Entry 4LF8 (X-ray diffraction, 3.15 A resolution); this record covers chains A and D of the 21 polymer chains in the assembly.

Chain A:
Molecule: 16S rRNA
From: Thermus thermophilus
Sequence (1522 nucleotides; each row starts with the number of its first residue; note: 42 numbers in that range are skipped by the numbering (no residue carries them; nothing is unmodelled there); a row labelled like 190A-190L holds insertion residues (190A, then the next letters in order); numbering starts at 0):
     0 UUUGUUGGAG AGUUUGAUCC UGGCUCAGGG UGAACGCUGG CGGCGUGCCU AAGACAUGCA
    60 AGUCGUGCGG G
    73 CCGCGGGGUU UU
    88 ACUCCG
    95 UGGUC
   101 AGCGGCGGAC GGGUGAGUAA CGCGUGGGU
  129A G
   130 ACCUACCCGG AAGAGGGGGA CAACCCGGGG AAACUCGGGC UAAUCCCCCA UGUGGACCCG
   190 C
190A-190L CCCUUGGGGUGU
   191 GUCCAAAGGG CUUU
   216 GCCCGCUUCC GGAUGGGCCC GCGUCCCAUC AGCUAGUUGG UGGGGUAAUG GCCCACCAAG
   276 GCGACGACGG GUAGCCGGUC UGAGAGGAUG GCCGGCCACA GGGGCACUGA GACACGGGCC
   336 CCACUCCUAC GGGAGGCAGC AGUUAGGAAU CUUCCGCAAU GGGCGCAAGC CUGACGGAGC
   396 GACGCCGCUU GGAGGAAGAA GCCCUUCGGG GUGUAAACUC CUGAA
   442 CCCGGGACGA AACCCCCGAC GA
   474 GGGGACUGAC GGUACCGGG
   494 GUAAUAGCGC CGGCCAACUC CGUGCCAGCA GCCGCGGUAA UACGGAGGGC GCGAGCGUUA
   554 CCCGGAUUCA CUGGGCGUAA AGGGCGUGUA GGCGGCCUGG GGCGUCCCAU GUGAAAGACC
   614 ACGGCUCAAC CGUGGGGGAG CGUGGGAUAC GCUCAGGCUA GACGGUGGGA GAGGGUGGUG
   674 GAAUUCCCGG AGUAGCGGUG AAAUGCGCAG AUACCGGGAG GAACGCCGAU GGCGAAGGCA
   734 GCCACCUGGU CCACCCGUGA CGCUGAGGCG CGAAAGCGUG GGGAGCAAAC CGGAUUAGAU
   794 ACCCGGGUAG UCCACGCCCU AAACGAUGCG CGCUAGGUCU CUGGGUCU
   848 CCUGGGGGCC GAAGCUAACG CGUUAAGCGC GCCGCCUGGG GAGUACGGCC GCAAGGCUGA
   908 AACUCAAAGG AAUUGACGGG GGCCCGCACA AGCGGUGGAG CAUGUGGUUU AAUUCGAAGX
   968 AACGCGAAGA ACCUUACCAG GCCUUGACAU GCUAGG
 1003A G
  1004 AACCCGGGUG AAAGCCUGGG GUGCCCC
1030A-1030D GCGA
  1031 GGGGAGCCCU AGCACAGGUG CUGCAUGGCC GUCGUCAGCU CGUGCCGUGA GGUGUUGGGU
  1091 UAAGUCCCGC AACGAGCGCA ACCCCCGCCG UUAGUUGCCA GCGGUUCGGC CGGGCACUCU
  1151 AACGGGACUG CCCGCGAAA
  1171 GCGGGAGGAA GGAGGGGACG ACGUCUGGUC AGCAUGGCCC UUACGGCCUG GGCGACACAC
  1231 GUGCUACAAU GCCCACUACA AAGCGAUGCC ACCCGGCAAC GGGGAGCUAA UCGCAAAAAG
  1291 GUGGGCCCAG UUCGGAUUGG GGUCUGCAAC CCGACCCCAU GAAGCCGGAA UCGCUAGUAA
  1351 UCGCGGAUCA G
 1361A C
  1362 CAUGCCGCGG UGAAUACGUU CCCGGGCCUU GUACACACXG CCXGUXACGC CAUGGGAGCG
  1422 GGCUCUACCC GAAGUCGCCG GG
  1446 AGCCUACGGG
  1459 CAGGCGCCGA GGGUAGGGCC CGUGACUGGG GCGAAGUCGU AACAAGGUAG CUGUACCGGA
  1519 AGGUGCGGCU GGAUCCACUC CUUUCU
Not modelled in the structure: 0-4, 1534-1540
Modified positions: PSU (pseudouridine-5'-monophosphate) at position 516, 7MG (7N-methyl-8-hydroguanosine-5'-monophosphate) at position 527, M2G (N2-dimethylguanosine-5'-monophosphate) at position 966, 5MC (5-methylcytidine-5'-monophosphate) at position 967, 2MG (2N-methylguanosine-5'-monophosphate) at position 1207, 5MC (5-methylcytidine-5'-monophosphate) at position 1400, 4OC (4n,o2'-methylcytidine-5'-monophosphate) at position 1402, 5MC (5-methylcytidine-5'-monophosphate) at position 1404, 5MC (5-methylcytidine-5'-monophosphate) at position 1407, UR3 (3-methyluridine-5'-monophoshate) at position 1498, PSU (pseudouridine-5'-monophosphate) at position 1540, PSU (pseudouridine-5'-monophosphate) at position 1541
Sequence notes: conflict C1534 (A2157 in M26923.1), A1535 (C2158 in M26923.1)
Metal / ion sites: Mg2+ site 1 near U5 (its only coordinating residue here); Mg2+ site 2 near U12 (its only coordinating residue here); Mg2+ site 3: U12, A914; Mg2+ site 4 near G21 (its only coordinating residue here); Mg2+ site 5 near A53 (its only coordinating residue here); Mg2+ site 6 near G61 (its only coordinating residue here); Mg2+ site 7 near G107 (its only coordinating residue here); Mg2+ site 8 near G113 (its only coordinating residue here); Mg2+ site 9: G115, A116, G117, G289; Mg2+ site 10: A116, G117, G289; Mg2+ site 11: C121, G124, U125, G236; K+ site 1 near G167 (its only coordinating residue here); 81 more Mg2+ sites not listed; 6 more K+ sites not listed
Small-molecule neighbours:
  - paromomycin (PAR), molecule 1: U30, G31, C48, U49, U304, G306, C554, C555
  - paromomycin (PAR), molecule 2: G31, C47, C48, A50, A51, G52, A53, G113, U114, G115, A353, C355, A356, U358, U359, A360, G361, U365, C366
  - paromomycin (PAR), molecule 3: A119, A120, C121, G122, C123, G236, C237, G238, U239, C240, C241, C242, G281, A282, G284
  - paromomycin (PAR), molecule 4: G567, G568, C569, G570, G575, G821, C822, G874, C875, C877, C879, C880
  - paromomycin (PAR), molecule 5: G610, A611, C612, C613, A614, A622, C623, C624, G625, U626
  - paromomycin (PAR), molecule 6: G661, G662, A663, G664, G666, G667, C739, U740, G741, G742, U743
  - paromomycin (PAR), molecule 7: U669, G670, G671, U672, G673, G714, A715, A716, C717, C805, C806, A807
  - paromomycin (PAR), molecule 8: G1061, U1062, U1065, C1066, A1188, C1189, G1190
  - paromomycin (PAR), molecule 9: G1405, U1406, 5MC_1407, A1408, C1409, G1489, C1490, G1491, A1492, A1493, G1494, U1495, C1496

Chain D:
Name: ribosomal protein S4
From: Thermus thermophilus
UniProtKB: P80373 (RS4_THET8); residues 1-209 here = UniProt positions 1-209
Chain sequence (209 residues; row label = number of the first residue in the row):
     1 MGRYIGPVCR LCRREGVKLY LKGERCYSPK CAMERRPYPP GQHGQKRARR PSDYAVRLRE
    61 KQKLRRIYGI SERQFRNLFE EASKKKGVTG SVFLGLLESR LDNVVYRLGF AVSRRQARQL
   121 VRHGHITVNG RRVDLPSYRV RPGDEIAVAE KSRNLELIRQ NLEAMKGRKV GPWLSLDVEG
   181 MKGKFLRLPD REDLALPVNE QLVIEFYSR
Not modelled in the structure: 1
Metal / ion sites: Zn2+: Cys9, Cys12, Cys26, Cys31; Mg2+ near Gly87 (its only coordinating residue here)
UniProt features mapped onto this chain:
  - binding site (Zn(2+)): Cys9, Cys12, Cys26, Cys31

Interface between chain A and chain D:
Pairs across the interface (121; chain A residue first):
  A8(A) - Glu205(D)  hydrogen bond to the base
  A8(A) - Ser208(D)  hydrogen bond to the base
  A8(A) - Arg209(D)  base contact
  A26(A) - Arg209(D)  sugar contact
  G28(A) - Arg76(D)  salt bridge to the phosphate
  C400(A) - Arg73(D)  salt bridge to the phosphate
  C401(A) - Arg73(D)  salt bridge to the phosphate
  C401(A) - Asn77(D)  hydrogen bond to the phosphate
  G402(A) - Gln74(D)  hydrogen bond to the phosphate
  G402(A) - Leu135(D)  sugar contact
  G402(A) - Ser137(D)  hydrogen bond to the phosphate
  C403(A) - Gln74(D)  hydrogen bond to the phosphate
  C403(A) - Arg122(D)  hydrogen bond to the sugar
  C403(A) - Pro136(D)  phosphate contact
  C403(A) - Ser137(D)  hydrogen bond to the phosphate
  U404(A) - Gly2(D)  base contact
  U404(A) - Arg3(D)  phosphate contact
  U404(A) - Arg118(D)  salt bridge to the phosphate
  U404(A) - Arg122(D)  phosphate contact
  U405(A) - Gly2(D)  base contact
  U405(A) - Arg3(D)  salt bridge to the phosphate
  G406(A) - Arg3(D)  phosphate contact
  G406(A) - Ile5(D)  phosphate contact
  G406(A) - Gln119(D)  hydrogen bond to the sugar
  G407(A) - Arg3(D)  salt bridge to the phosphate
  G407(A) - Ile5(D)  phosphate contact
  G407(A) - Ser113(D)  phosphate contact
  G407(A) - Arg115(D)  salt bridge to the phosphate
  G407(A) - Gln116(D)  hydrogen bond to the sugar
  G407(A) - Gln119(D)  sugar contact
  A408(A) - Leu21(D)  phosphate contact
  A408(A) - Lys22(D)  phosphate contact
  A408(A) - Val112(D)  sugar contact
  A408(A) - Ser113(D)  hydrogen bond to the phosphate
  A408(A) - Arg115(D)  phosphate contact
  A408(A) - Gln116(D)  sugar contact
  G409(A) - Lys22(D)  phosphate contact
  G409(A) - Glu24(D)  phosphate contact
  G409(A) - Arg25(D)  phosphate contact
  G410(A) - Arg25(D)  salt bridge to the phosphate
  G410(A) - Lys30(D)  salt bridge to the phosphate
  A411(A) - Arg25(D)  salt bridge to the phosphate
  A411(A) - Lys30(D)  salt bridge to the phosphate
  A412(A) - Arg35(D)  salt bridge to the phosphate
  G413(A) - Arg35(D)  hydrogen bond to the base
  G413(A) - Arg36(D)  base contact
  G425(A) - Gln45(D)  hydrogen bond to the phosphate
  G426(A) - Arg36(D)  salt bridge to the phosphate
  G426(A) - Tyr38(D)  hydrogen bond to the phosphate
  G426(A) - Gly41(D)  sugar contact
  G426(A) - Gln42(D)  hydrogen bond to the sugar
  G426(A) - Gln45(D)  hydrogen bond to the phosphate
  U427(A) - Arg10(D)  hydrogen bond to the phosphate
  U427(A) - Arg13(D)  salt bridge to the phosphate
  U427(A) - Arg36(D)  salt bridge to the phosphate
  U427(A) - Pro40(D)  phosphate contact
  U427(A) - Gly41(D)  phosphate contact
  G428(A) - Pro7(D)  phosphate contact
  G428(A) - Arg10(D)  salt bridge to the phosphate
  G428(A) - Arg13(D)  phosphate contact
  G428(A) - Arg36(D)  hydrogen bond to the sugar
  U429(A) - Arg13(D)  salt bridge to the phosphate
  U429(A) - Lys22(D)  hydrogen bond to the phosphate
  U429(A) - Arg25(D)  sugar contact
  U429(A) - Ala32(D)  phosphate contact
  U429(A) - Arg36(D)  salt bridge to the phosphate
  A430(A) - Pro7(D)  phosphate contact
  A430(A) - Val8(D)  hydrogen bond to the phosphate
  A430(A) - Cys9(D)  hydrogen bond to the phosphate
  A430(A) - Lys22(D)  salt bridge to the phosphate
  C436(A) - Glu156(D)  sugar contact
  U437(A) - Gln119(D)  base contact
  U437(A) - His123(D)  hydrogen bond to the sugar
  U437(A) - His125(D)  hydrogen bond to the phosphate
  U437(A) - Leu155(D)  phosphate contact
  G438(A) - His123(D)  sugar contact
  G438(A) - His125(D)  phosphate contact
  C489(A) - Arg132(D)  salt bridge to the phosphate
  G490(A) - Arg132(D)  salt bridge to the phosphate
  A496(A) - Gln119(D)  base contact
  A496(A) - His123(D)  base contact
  C508(A) - Arg209(D)  salt bridge to the phosphate
  A509(A) - Ser52(D)  hydrogen bond to the phosphate
  A509(A) - Tyr54(D)  sugar contact
  A509(A) - Ala55(D)  sugar contact
  C511(A) - His43(D)  hydrogen bond to the sugar
  C511(A) - Arg49(D)  salt bridge to the phosphate
  U512(A) - Gln42(D)  hydrogen bond to the sugar
  U512(A) - His43(D)  sugar contact
  U512(A) - Lys46(D)  salt bridge to the phosphate
  U512(A) - Arg49(D)  salt bridge to the phosphate
  G540(A) - Gln42(D)  hydrogen bond to the base
  G541(A) - Gly41(D)  sugar contact
  G541(A) - Gln42(D)  hydrogen bond to the sugar
  G542(A) - Arg10(D)  salt bridge to the phosphate
  G542(A) - Arg14(D)  hydrogen bond to the phosphate
  G542(A) - Pro40(D)  phosphate contact
  G542(A) - Gly41(D)  sugar contact
  C543(A) - Arg10(D)  salt bridge to the phosphate
  C543(A) - Arg14(D)  salt bridge to the phosphate
  C543(A) - Arg59(D)  phosphate contact
  G544(A) - Arg59(D)  salt bridge to the phosphate
  G544(A) - Gln62(D)  hydrogen bond to the phosphate
  G544(A) - Arg66(D)  salt bridge to the phosphate
  C545(A) - Lys61(D)  salt bridge to the phosphate
  C545(A) - Gln62(D)  hydrogen bond to the phosphate
  C545(A) - Arg65(D)  salt bridge to the phosphate
  C545(A) - Glu72(D)  sugar contact
  G546(A) - Ser71(D)  phosphate contact
  G546(A) - Glu72(D)  hydrogen bond to the phosphate
  G546(A) - Arg73(D)  hydrogen bond to the phosphate
  A547(A) - Gly2(D)  hydrogen bond to the phosphate
  C612(A) - Lys84(D)  salt bridge to the phosphate
  C613(A) - Lys84(D)  phosphate contact
  U619(A) - Arg132(D)  base contact
  U619(A) - Val133(D)  base contact
  U619(A) - Asp134(D)  hydrogen bond to the base
  U619(A) - Leu135(D)  base contact
  C620(A) - Leu135(D)  base contact
  C620(A) - Ser137(D)  base contact
  C620(A) - Tyr138(D)  sugar contact
Interface residues without a listed pair, chain A (52 interface residues in all): G27, C418, C419, C435, A439, G491, A614
Interface residues without a listed pair, chain D (67 interface residues in all): Tyr4, Glu34, Leu58, Lys85, Lys151, Leu157

Summary:
Chain A and chain D form an interface of 52 and 67 residues respectively; the contacts include 35 hydrogen
bonds and 33 salt bridges. Among the polar pairs are A8(A)-Glu205(D), A8(A)-Ser208(D) and G413(A)-Arg35(D).
Bound to chain A: 9 copies of paromomycin.
Here chain A is 16S rRNA and chain D is ribosomal protein S4, both from Thermus thermophilus. Entry 4LF8
(Crystal Structure of 30S ribosomal subunit from Thermus thermophilus) was determined by X-ray diffraction.
